Entry 4WES (X-ray diffraction, 1.08 A resolution); this record covers chains A and D of the 4 polymer chains in the assembly.

== Chain A ==
Molecule: Nitrogenase molybdenum-iron protein alpha chain
Source organism: Clostridium pasteurianum
Notes: EC 1.18.6.1
UniProt: P00467 (NIFD_CLOPA); residues 1-534 here = UniProt positions 1-534
Amino-acid sequence (534 residues; row label = number of the first residue in the row):
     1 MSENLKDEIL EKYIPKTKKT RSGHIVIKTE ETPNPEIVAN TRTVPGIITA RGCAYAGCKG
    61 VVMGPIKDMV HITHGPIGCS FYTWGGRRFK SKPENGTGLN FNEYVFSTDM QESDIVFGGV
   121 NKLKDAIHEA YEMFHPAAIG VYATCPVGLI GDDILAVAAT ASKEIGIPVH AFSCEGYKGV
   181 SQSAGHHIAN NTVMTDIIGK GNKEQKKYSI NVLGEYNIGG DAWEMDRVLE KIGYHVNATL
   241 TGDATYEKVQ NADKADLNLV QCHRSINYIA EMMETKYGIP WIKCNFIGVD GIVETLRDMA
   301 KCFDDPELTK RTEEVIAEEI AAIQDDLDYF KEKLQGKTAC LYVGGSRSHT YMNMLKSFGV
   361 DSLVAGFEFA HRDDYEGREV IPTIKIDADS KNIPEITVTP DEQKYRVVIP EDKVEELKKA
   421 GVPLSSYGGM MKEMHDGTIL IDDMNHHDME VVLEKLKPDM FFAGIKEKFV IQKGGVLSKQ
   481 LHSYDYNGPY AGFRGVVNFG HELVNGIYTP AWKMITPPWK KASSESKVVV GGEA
Not modelled in the structure: 1-2, 522-534
Metal / ion sites: fe(8)-S(7) cluster Fe: Cys53, Cys79, Cys145 (shared with 4 residues of chain B); Fe ion near Cys262 (its only coordinating residue here)
Residues lining bound ligands:
  - fe(8)-S(7) cluster (CLF): Cys53, Tyr55, Pro76, Ile77, Gly78, Cys79, Tyr82, Thr144, Cys145, Gly176
  - 3-hydroxy-3-carboxy-adipic acid (HCA): Ala56, Gly86, Arg87, Gln182, Gly464, Ile465, Lys466, Gln480, His482
  - ICS (iron-sulfur-molybdenum cluster with interstitial carbon): Val61, Arg87, Gln182, His186, Tyr216, Ile218, Cys262, Ser265, Val343, Gly344, Gly345, Ser346, Arg347, Phe369, Leu481, His482
Swiss-Prot annotation at these positions:
  - binding site ([8Fe-7S] cluster): Cys53, Cys79, Cys145
  - binding site ([7Fe-Mo-9S-C-homocitryl] cluster): Cys262, His482

== Chain D ==
Molecule: Nitrogenase molybdenum-iron protein beta chain
Source organism: Clostridium pasteurianum
Notes: EC 1.18.6.1
UniProt: P11347 (NIFK_CLOPA); numbering as in UniProt (aligned over 1-458)
Amino-acid sequence (458 residues; numbered 1 to 458; the number before each row is that of its first residue):
     1 MLDATPKEIV ERKALRINPA KTCQPVGAMY AALGIHNCLP HSHGSQGCCS YHRTVLSRHF
    61 KEPAMASTSS FTEGASVFGG GSNIKTAVKN IFSLYNPDII AVHTTCLSET LGDDLPTYIS
   121 QMEDAGSIPE GKLVIHTNTP SYVGSHVTGF ANMVQGIVNY LSENTGAKNG KINVIPGFVG
   181 PADMREIKRL FEAMDIPYIM FPDTSGVLDG PTTGEYKMYP EGGTKIEDLK DTGNSDLTLS
   241 LGSYASDLGA KTLEKKCKVP FKTLRTPIGV SATDEFIMAL SEATGKEVPA SIEEERGQLI
   301 DLMIDAQQYL QGKKVALLGD PDEIIALSKF IIELGAIPKY VVTGTPGMKF QKEIDAMLAE
   361 AGIEGSKVKV EGDFFDVHQW IKNEGVDLLI SNTYGKFIAR EENIPFVRFG FPIMDRYGHY
   421 YNPKVGYKGA IRLVEEITNV ILDKIERECT EEDFEVVR
Metal / ion sites: fe(8)-S(7) cluster Fe: Cys23, Cys48, Cys106, Ser141 (shared with 3 residues of chain C); Fe2+ site 1: Lys61, Glu62 (shared with 2 residues of chain B); Fe2+ site 2: Asp301, Asp305 (shared with 2 residues of chain B)
Residues lining bound ligands: fe(8)-S(7) cluster (CLF): Cys23, Pro25, Ser45, Gly47, Cys48, Tyr51, His52, Thr105, Cys106, Ser141
Swiss-Prot annotation at these positions:
  - binding site ([8Fe-7S] cluster): Cys23, Cys48, Cys106, Ser141

== Chain A / chain D interface ==
Contacting residue pairs - 47 pairs, chain A then chain D:
  Trp84(A) - Val456(D)
  Gly85(A) - Val456(D)
  Arg88(A) - Glu455(D)  salt bridge
  Lys90(A) - Glu452(D)
  Lys90(A) - Asp453(D)  salt bridge
  Lys90(A) - Glu455(D)  salt bridge
  Ser91(A) - Glu452(D)
  Trp223(A) - Glu452(D)
  Phe469(A) - Asp305(D)
  Gln472(A) - Ile304(D)
  Lys473(A) - Asp301(D)  salt bridge
  Leu477(A) - Gln307(D)
  Lys479(A) - Gln307(D)
  Asp485(A) - Gln308(D)  hydrogen bond (backbone-side chain)
  Tyr486(A) - Val457(D)  hydrophobic
  Tyr486(A) - Arg458(D)
  Asn487(A) - Gln308(D)
  Glu502(A) - Gln308(D)
  Asn505(A) - Gln307(D)
  Asn505(A) - Gln311(D)
  Gly506(A) - Gln307(D)
  Thr509(A) - Gln307(D)  hydrogen bond
  Thr509(A) - Gln311(D)
  Pro510(A) - Gln311(D)
  Pro510(A) - Ile332(D)
  Pro510(A) - Glu333(D)
  Pro510(A) - Gly335(D)
  Ala511(A) - Met303(D)  hydrophobic
  Ala511(A) - Ile304(D)  hydrophobic
  Trp512(A) - Ile304(D)  hydrophobic
  Met514(A) - Arg296(D)  hydrogen bond (backbone-side chain)
  Met514(A) - Ile300(D)
  Met514(A) - Glu333(D)
  Ile515(A) - Arg296(D)  hydrogen bond (backbone-side chain)
  Ile515(A) - Ile300(D)  hydrophobic
  Thr516(A) - Arg296(D)
  Pro517(A) - Glu293(D)
  Pro517(A) - Arg296(D)
  Pro518(A) - Asp274(D)
  Pro518(A) - Met278(D)
  Trp519(A) - Ile277(D)  hydrophobic
  Trp519(A) - Met278(D)
  Trp519(A) - Val288(D)
  Trp519(A) - Glu293(D)  hydrogen bond
  Trp519(A) - Arg296(D)
  Trp519(A) - Tyr427(D)
  Lys520(A) - Glu293(D)  salt bridge
Also at the interface, not in a pair above, chain A (31 interface residues in all): Lys92, Glu103, Tyr508
Also at the interface, not in a pair above, chain D (29 interface residues in all): Val270, Tyr309, Leu334, Glu451, Phe454

== Summary ==
The interface between chain A and chain D involves 31 residues on one side and 29 on the other; the contacts
include 5 hydrogen bonds and 5 salt bridges. Polar contacts include Arg88(A)-Glu455(D), Lys90(A)-Asp453(D) and
Lys90(A)-Glu455(D).
Chain A is Nitrogenase molybdenum-iron protein alpha chain and chain D is Nitrogenase molybdenum-iron protein
beta chain, both from Clostridium pasteurianum; the structure, Nitrogenase molybdenum-iron protein from
Clostridium pasteurianum at 1.08 A resolution, was determined by X-ray diffraction.
